PDB entry 8I03 | electron microscopy, 3.20 A resolution | chains B and I of the 11 polymer chains in the assembly

# Chain B
Molecule: Paired amphipathic helix protein pst3
Source organism: Schizosaccharomyces pombe
UniProtKB: O74755 (PST3_SCHPO); residue numbers follow UniProt; this construct covers 1-1154
Amino-acid sequence (1154 residues; each row starts with the number of its first residue):
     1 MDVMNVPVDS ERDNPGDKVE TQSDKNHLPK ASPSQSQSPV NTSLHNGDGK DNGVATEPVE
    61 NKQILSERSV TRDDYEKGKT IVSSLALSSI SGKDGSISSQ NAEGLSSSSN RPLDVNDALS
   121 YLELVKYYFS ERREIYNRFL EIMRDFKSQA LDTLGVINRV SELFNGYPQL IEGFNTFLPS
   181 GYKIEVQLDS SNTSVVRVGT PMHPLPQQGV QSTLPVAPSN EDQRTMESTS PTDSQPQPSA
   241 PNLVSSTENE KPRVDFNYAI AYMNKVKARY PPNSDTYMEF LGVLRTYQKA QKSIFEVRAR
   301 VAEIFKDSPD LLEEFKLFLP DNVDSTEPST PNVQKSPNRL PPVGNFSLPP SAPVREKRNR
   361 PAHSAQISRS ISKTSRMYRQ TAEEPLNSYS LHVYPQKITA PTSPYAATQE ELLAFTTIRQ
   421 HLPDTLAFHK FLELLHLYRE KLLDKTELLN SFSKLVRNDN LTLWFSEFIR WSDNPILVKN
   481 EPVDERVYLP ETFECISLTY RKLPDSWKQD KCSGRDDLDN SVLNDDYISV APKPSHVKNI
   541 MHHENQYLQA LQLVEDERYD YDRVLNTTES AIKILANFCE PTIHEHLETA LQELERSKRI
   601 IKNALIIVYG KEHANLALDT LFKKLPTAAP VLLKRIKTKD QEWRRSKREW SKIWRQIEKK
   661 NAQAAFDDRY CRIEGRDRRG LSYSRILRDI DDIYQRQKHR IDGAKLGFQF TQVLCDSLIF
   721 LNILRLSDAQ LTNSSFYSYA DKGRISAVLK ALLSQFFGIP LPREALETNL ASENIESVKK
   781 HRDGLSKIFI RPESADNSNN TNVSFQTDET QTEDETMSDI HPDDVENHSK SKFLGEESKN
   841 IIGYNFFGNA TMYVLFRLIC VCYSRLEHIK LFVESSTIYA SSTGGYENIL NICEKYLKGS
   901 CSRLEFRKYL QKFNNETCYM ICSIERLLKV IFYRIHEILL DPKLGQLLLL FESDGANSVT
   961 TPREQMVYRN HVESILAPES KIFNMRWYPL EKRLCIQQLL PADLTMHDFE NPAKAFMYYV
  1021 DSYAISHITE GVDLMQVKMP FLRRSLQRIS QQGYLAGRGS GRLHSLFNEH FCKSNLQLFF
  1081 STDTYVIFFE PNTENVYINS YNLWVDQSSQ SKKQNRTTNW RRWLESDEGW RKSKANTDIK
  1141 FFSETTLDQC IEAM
Disordered / not traced: 1-398, 762-833, 1045-1068, 1102-1105, 1126-1134, 1147-1154

# Chain I
Molecule: Transcriptional regulatory protein rxt3
Source organism: Schizosaccharomyces pombe
UniProtKB: O94707 (RXT3_SCHPO); numbering as in UniProt (aligned over 1-351)
Amino-acid sequence (351 residues; numbered 1 to 351; the number before each row is that of its first residue):
     1 MEEKTPENEQ SKKTFDPKDS MKIEETSTNG SSQPSQPSNI KLSIGSILES SNDNGDPEYS
    61 ENGMGNMNMN TLPMATSTPM SYTKQPSEAK YPNSVWERKG VSDQEENTSS VKRQKTLPTQ
   121 SSGEEEAKYS HPGAPTATSA DSISMESRPS NLSTSLSKTT SYPQFQVRQF VSPIISIDNS
   181 ALEPFLNRYP ASESLFPVTE YEYTPWLEFP LLYSSIGKFV RVTIDIKWLN AAINPRLCRR
   241 EIWGTDVYTD DSDIATILAH CGCFSLLKPV RKIAVVDLYI LPPLVHYKGT RKNQIESRSW
   301 SSRQDGISLK IKEVTWKPAC ASIFENSIHT LTLEERLQAR LELSRSSTFK I
Disordered / not traced: 1-165, 351

# Interface between chain B and chain I
Contacting residue pairs (66):
  K441(B) with R291(I), hydrogen bond (backbone-side chain); E296(I)
  L442(B) with R291(I)
  L443(B) with R291(I)
  D444(B) with R291(I)
  T446(B) with S172(I)
  L449(B) with F170(I), hydrophobic
  N450(B) with F170(I)
  K454(B) with V167(I)
  D459(B) with R168(I), salt bridge
  S466(B) with F170(I)
  W471(B) with F170(I), hydrophobic; V171(I)
  N474(B) with P173(I)
  P475(B) with I174(I), hydrophobic
  I476(B) with I174(I), hydrogen bond (backbone-backbone); I175(I); S176(I), hydrogen bond (backbone-backbone)
  L477(B) with S176(I); D178(I)
  V478(B) with S176(I), hydrogen bond (backbone-backbone); I177(I); D178(I), hydrogen bond (backbone-backbone); K288(I)
  K479(B) with D178(I), salt bridge
  N480(B) with D178(I), hydrogen bond (backbone-backbone); N179(I), hydrogen bond; A181(I); L182(I); V247(I); L284(I)
  E481(B) with L284(I); V285(I), hydrogen bond (backbone-backbone)
  P482(B) with A181(I); F185(I), hydrophobic; P283(I); V285(I)
  V483(B) with P283(I), hydrogen bond (backbone-backbone)
  Y488(B) with Y213(I), hydrophobic; P282(I); P283(I)
  E491(B) with S214(I)
  K533(B) with L211(I)
  S535(B) with L211(I)
  Q695(B) with W206(I)
  R696(B) with W206(I)
  H699(B) with W228(I); I233(I)
  I701(B) with W206(I), hydrophobic
  M1035(B) with I233(I), hydrophobic
  Q1077(B) with K350(I)
  L1078(B) with K350(I)
  F1079(B) with S347(I); F349(I); K350(I)
  F1080(B) with S347(I); F349(I); K350(I)
  S1081(B) with S347(I)
  T1082(B) with S347(I); T348(I); F349(I)
  I1087(B) with R340(I)
  F1088(B) with R340(I); L343(I); S344(I)
Also at the interface, not in a pair above, chain B (46 interface residues in all): T462, D473, V487, T492, D692, F1016, D1083, V1086
Also at the interface, not in a pair above, chain I (44 interface residues in all): Q169, S180, I216, K227, R240, T245, T290, R303

# Overview
The interface between chain B and chain I involves 46 residues on one side and 44 on the other; the contacts
include 9 hydrogen bonds and 2 salt bridges. Polar contacts include D459(B)-R168(I), K479(B)-D178(I) and
K441(B)-R291(I).
Chain B is Paired amphipathic helix protein pst3 and chain I is Transcriptional regulatory protein rxt3, both
from Schizosaccharomyces pombe; the structure, Cryo-EM structure of the SIN3L complex from S. pombe, was
determined by electron microscopy, deposited together with 8I02.
